7T3K - chains G and H of the 22 polymer chains in the assembly; structure by electron microscopy, 3.50 A resolution.

# Chain G (and H)
Protein: CRISPR type I-F/YPEST-associated protein Csy3
Notes: chain H of this document is another copy of the same molecule, construct and numbering; everything in this record applies to it too
UniProt: A0A444M080 (A0A444M080_PSEAI); residues 21-361 here correspond to UniProt positions 2-342 (UniProt number = residue number - 19)
Chain sequence (360 residues; each row starts with the number of its first residue):
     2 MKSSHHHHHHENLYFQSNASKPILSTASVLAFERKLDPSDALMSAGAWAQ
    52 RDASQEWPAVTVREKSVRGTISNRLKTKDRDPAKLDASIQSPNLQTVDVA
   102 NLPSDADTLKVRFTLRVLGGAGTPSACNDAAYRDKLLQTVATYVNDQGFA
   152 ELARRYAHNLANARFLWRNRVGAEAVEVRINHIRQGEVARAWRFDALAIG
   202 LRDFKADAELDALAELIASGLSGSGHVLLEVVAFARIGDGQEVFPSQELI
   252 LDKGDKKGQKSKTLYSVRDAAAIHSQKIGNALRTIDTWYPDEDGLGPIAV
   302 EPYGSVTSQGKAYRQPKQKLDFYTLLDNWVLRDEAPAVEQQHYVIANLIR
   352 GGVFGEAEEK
Not modelled in the structure: 2-23, 359-361
Sequence notes: initiating methionine (2); expression tag (3-20)

# Interface between chain G and chain H
Residue-residue contacts - 87 pairs, chain G then chain H:
  Thr27(G) - Arg75(H)
  Glu34(G) - Arg169(H)  salt bridge
  Arg35(G) - Arg169(H)
  Asp38(G) - Gln242(H)
  Ser40(G) - Gly241(H)
  Ser40(G) - Gln242(H)
  Asp41(G) - Arg64(H)  salt bridge
  Asp41(G) - Lys66(H)  salt bridge
  Asp41(G) - Asn102(H)
  Leu43(G) - Ser105(H)
  Arg113(G) - Ser105(H)  hydrogen bond (side chain-backbone)
  Arg113(G) - Asp240(H)  salt bridge
  Thr115(G) - Asp240(H)  hydrogen bond (side chain-backbone)
  Thr115(G) - Gln242(H)  hydrogen bond (backbone-side chain)
  Leu116(G) - Gln242(H)
  Arg117(G) - Gly173(H)  hydrogen bond (side chain-backbone)
  Arg117(G) - Ala174(H)
  Arg117(G) - Ile238(H)
  Arg117(G) - Gln242(H)
  Leu119(G) - Gly173(H)
  Ser126(G) - Ser309(H)
  Ala127(G) - Ser309(H)
  Cys128(G) - Ser309(H)  hydrogen bond (backbone-backbone)
  Cys128(G) - Gln310(H)
  Cys128(G) - Gly311(H)
  Asn129(G) - Gly311(H)
  Ala131(G) - Lys312(H)
  Arg134(G) - Gln310(H)
  Arg185(G) - Glu175(H)
  Gln186(G) - Glu175(H)  hydrogen bond (backbone-side chain)
  Gln186(G) - Arg237(H)
  Gly187(G) - Arg237(H)
  His227(G) - Gly173(H)  hydrogen bond (side chain-backbone)
  His227(G) - Glu175(H)  salt bridge
  Leu229(G) - Ile238(H)
  Gln248(G) - Ser67(H)  hydrogen bond (backbone-side chain)
  Glu249(G) - Glu65(H)
  Glu249(G) - Lys66(H)
  Glu249(G) - Ser67(H)  hydrogen bond (side chain-backbone)
  Leu250(G) - Ser67(H)
  Leu250(G) - Leu95(H)  hydrophobic
  Leu250(G) - Thr97(H)
  Leu250(G) - Gly259(H)
  Tyr266(G) - Arg64(H)  hydrogen bond
  Tyr266(G) - Lys66(H)
  Val268(G) - Arg64(H)
  Arg269(G) - Thr62(H)  hydrogen bond
  Arg269(G) - Arg64(H)
  His275(G) - Lys66(H)
  His275(G) - Ser67(H)  hydrogen bond (side chain-backbone)
  Ser276(G) - Lys66(H)  hydrogen bond
  Gln277(G) - Lys66(H)  hydrogen bond
  Gln277(G) - Ser67(H)  hydrogen bond (side chain-backbone)
  Gln277(G) - Val68(H)
  Glu302(G) - Thr71(H)  hydrogen bond
  Glu302(G) - Ile72(H)
  Pro303(G) - Ile72(H)
  Pro303(G) - Ser73(H)
  Tyr304(G) - Asn74(H)  hydrogen bond (side chain-backbone)
  Tyr304(G) - Arg75(H)
  Tyr304(G) - Leu76(H)  hydrogen bond (side chain-backbone)
  Ser306(G) - Thr71(H)  hydrogen bond
  Ser306(G) - Ile90(H)
  Thr308(G) - Arg69(H)
  Thr308(G) - Ile90(H)
  Thr308(G) - Pro93(H)
  Gly311(G) - Asp87(H)
  Gly311(G) - Gln91(H)  hydrogen bond (backbone-side chain)
  Lys312(G) - Asp87(H)
  Ala313(G) - Leu86(H)  hydrophobic
  Ala313(G) - Asp87(H)  hydrogen bond (backbone-side chain)
  Ala313(G) - Ile90(H)  hydrophobic
  Gln316(G) - Pro83(H)
  Gln316(G) - Leu86(H)
  Gln316(G) - Asp87(H)  hydrogen bond
  Pro317(G) - Leu76(H)  hydrophobic
  Pro317(G) - Arg81(H)
  Pro317(G) - Leu86(H)
  Lys318(G) - Arg81(H)
  Lys318(G) - Pro83(H)
  Tyr324(G) - Ser73(H)  hydrogen bond (side chain-backbone)
  Tyr324(G) - Asn74(H)
  Tyr324(G) - Arg75(H)
  Asp328(G) - Arg75(H)  salt bridge
  Gly356(G) - Arg75(H)
  Glu357(G) - Arg75(H)  salt bridge
  Ala358(G) - Lys77(H)
Also at the interface, not in a pair above, chain G (57 interface residues in all): Pro39, Tyr133, Ile184, Leu252, Val307, Leu327, Arg351, Val354, Phe355
Also at the interface, not in a pair above, chain H (44 interface residues in all): Val172, Gly239, Glu243, Phe245, Lys257

# Summary
Chain G and chain H form an interface of 57 and 44 residues respectively, with 23 hydrogen bonds and 7 salt
bridges. Polar contacts include Glu34(G)-Arg169(H), Asp41(G)-Arg64(H) and Asp41(G)-Lys66(H).
Both chains are CRISPR type I-F/YPEST-associated protein Csy3. Entry 7T3K (Cryo-EM structure of Csy-AcrIF24
dimer) was determined by electron microscopy together with 7T3J, 7T3L, 7TAW and 7TAX from the same study.
